PDB entry 4Q10 | X-ray diffraction, 2.70 A resolution | chains A and C of the 4 polymer chains in the assembly

# Chain A
Name: DNA repair protein RAD2
Source organism: Saccharomyces cerevisiae
Notes: EC 3.1.-.-; fragment: enzyme catalytic core
UniProt: P07276 (RAD2_YEAST); the construct lacks a stretch of the UniProt sequence and is renumbered around it, so the offset changes along the chain: 2-90 = UniProt 2-90; 711-731 = UniProt 91-111; 732-986 = UniProt 732-986
Sequence (365 residues; numbered 2 to 986; 620 numbers in that range are skipped by the numbering (no residue carries them; nothing is unmodelled there); the number before each row is that of its first residue):
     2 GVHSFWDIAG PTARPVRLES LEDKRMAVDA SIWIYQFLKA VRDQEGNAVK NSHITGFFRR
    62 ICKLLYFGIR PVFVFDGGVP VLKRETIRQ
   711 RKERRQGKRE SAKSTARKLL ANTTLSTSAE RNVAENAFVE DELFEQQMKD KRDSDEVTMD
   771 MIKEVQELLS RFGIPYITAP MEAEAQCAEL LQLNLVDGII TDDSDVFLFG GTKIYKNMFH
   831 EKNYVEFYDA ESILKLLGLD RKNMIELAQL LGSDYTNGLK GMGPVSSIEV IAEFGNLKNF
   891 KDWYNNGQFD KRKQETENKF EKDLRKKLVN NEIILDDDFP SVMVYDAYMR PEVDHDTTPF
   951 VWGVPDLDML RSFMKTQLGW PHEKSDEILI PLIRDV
Not modelled in the structure: 44-49, 711-764, 831-834, 986
Ion coordination: Ca2+: Glu794, Asp813, Asp815; K+: Leu860, Leu861, Leu869, Met872 (shared with DG9(C) of chain C; 1 residue of chain D)
Swiss-Prot annotation at these positions:
  - binding site (Mg(2+)): Asp30, Asp77, Glu792, Glu794, Asp813, Asp815, Asp864
From the paper describing this entry:
  - mutagenesis - Y36A, K916A: unchanged catalytic activity
  - mutagenesis - Q37A, R60A, R61A, K909A, K909A/K916A: decreased catalytic activity
  - mutagenesis - N920A: increased catalytic activity

# Chain C
Molecule: 23-nt DNA strand
Sequence (23 nucleotides; each row starts with the number of its first residue; numbers below 1 keep their minus sign (DT-3 is residue -3)):
    -3 TTTTGCTCCC TTGTCTCAGT TTT
Not modelled in the structure: -3 to -1, 17-19
Ion coordination: K+ site 1: DG9 (shared with Leu860(A), Leu861(A), Leu869(A), Met872(A) of chain A; 1 residue of chain D)

# Interface between chain A and chain C
Pairs across the interface (23):
  Tyr36(A) with DT0(C), sugar contact
  Gln37(A) with DG1(C), hydrogen bond to the base; DC2(C), sugar contact
  Lys40(A) with DG1(C), base contact; DG15(C), base contact
  Ala41(A) with DG15(C), base contact
  Val80(A) with DT0(C), phosphate contact
  Asp813(A) with DC2(C), phosphate contact
  Leu869(A) with DG9(C), phosphate contact
  Lys870(A) with DG9(C), phosphate contact
  Gly871(A) with DT8(C), sugar contact; DG9(C), hydrogen bond to the phosphate
  Met872(A) with DT8(C), phosphate contact; DG9(C), phosphate contact
  Gly873(A) with DT8(C), hydrogen bond to the phosphate
  Pro874(A) with DT8(C), phosphate contact
  Val875(A) with DT7(C), phosphate contact; DT8(C), hydrogen bond to the phosphate
  Ser876(A) with DT7(C), phosphate contact; DT8(C), hydrogen bond to the phosphate
  Asp913(A) with DT12(C), phosphate contact
  Lys916(A) with DT12(C), salt bridge to the phosphate
  Asn920(A) with DC11(C), hydrogen bond to the phosphate
Interface residues without a listed pair, chain A (22 interface residues in all): Ile33, Lys826, Ser877, Lys909, Lys917
Interface residues without a listed pair, chain C (12 interface residues in all): DT3, DT10, DC13

# Summary
Chain A and chain C form an interface of 22 and 12 residues respectively; the contacts include 6 hydrogen
bonds and 1 salt bridge. Polar pairs include Gln37(A)-DG1(C), Gly871(A)-DG9(C) and Gly873(A)-DT8(C). The paper
reports that Q37A, R60A and R61A of chain A, among others, reduce catalytic activity; N920A of chain A
increases catalytic activity; 8 substitutions were tested in all.
Chain A is DNA repair protein RAD2 (Saccharomyces cerevisiae) and chain C is a 23-nt DNA strand; the
structure, The catalytic core of Rad2 in complex with DNA substrate (complex IV), was determined by X-ray
diffraction (same publication as 4Q0R, 4Q0W and 4Q0Z).
